Entry 2H9H (X-ray diffraction, 1.39 A resolution); this record covers chains A and I.

Chain A:
Name: Hepatitis A virus protease 3C
From: Hepatitis A virus
Notes: EC 3.4.22.28; fragment: 3c proteinase, residues 1520-1731
UniProtKB: P06441 (POLG_HAVLA); residues 1-212 here correspond to UniProt positions 1520-1731 (UniProt number = residue number + 1519)
Sequence (212 residues; each row starts with the number of its first residue):
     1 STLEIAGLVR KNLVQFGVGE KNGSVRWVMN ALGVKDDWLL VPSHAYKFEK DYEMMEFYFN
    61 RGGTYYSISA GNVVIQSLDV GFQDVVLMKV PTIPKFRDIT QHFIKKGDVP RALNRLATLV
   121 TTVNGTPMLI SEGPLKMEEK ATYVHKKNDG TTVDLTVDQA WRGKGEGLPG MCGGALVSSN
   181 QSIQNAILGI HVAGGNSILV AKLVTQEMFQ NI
Differences from the reference sequence: engineered mutation Ser24 (Cys1543 in P06441)
UniProt features mapped onto this chain:
  - active site (For protease 3C activity): His44, Asp84, Cys172
Glycans and other covalent adducts: N-benzyloxycarbonyl-L-serine-betalactone (BBL) linked to His102
Small-molecule neighbours: N-benzyloxycarbonyl-L-serine-betalactone (BBL; N-[(benzyloxy)carbonyl]-L-alanine): Leu8, Arg97, Gln101
Reported in the primary citation:
  - catalytic residues: His44, Asp84 (proposed by the authors, not directly observed)
  - catalytic residues: Cys172
  - binding site for N-benzyloxycarbonyl-L-serine-betalactone: His102
  - binding site for Three residue peptide (chain I): Tyr143, Val144, Gly170, Cys172, His191, Val192, Gly194, Ile198, Val200
  - conformationally variable residues (loop rearrangement): Glu49 to Asp51, Thr142 to Asp154, Gly194 to Asn196
  - specificity-determining residues: His191
  - contacts within the chain: Glu132-His191 (water-mediated contact)

Chain I:
Name: Three residue peptide
Sequence (6 residues; each row starts with the number of its first residue):
     1 XLAAQX
Modified / non-standard residues: ACE (acetyl group) at position 1; Gln5 (n,n-dimethyl-l-glutamine; QMM); CF0 (fluoromethane) at position 6

Chain A / chain I interface:
Residue-residue contacts (29):
  Met29(A) - CF0_6(I)
  His44(A) - Ala4(I)
  His44(A) - CF0_6(I)
  Thr142(A) - Leu2(I)
  Tyr143(A) - Leu2(I)
  Val144(A) - Leu2(I)  hydrogen bond (backbone-backbone)
  Val144(A) - Ala3(I)
  Val144(A) - Ala4(I)  hydrogen bond (backbone-backbone)
  His145(A) - Ala4(I)
  Gly167(A) - Gln5(I)
  Leu168(A) - Gln5(I)
  Gly170(A) - Gln5(I)  hydrogen bond (backbone-backbone)
  Met171(A) - Gln5(I)  hydrogen bond (backbone-backbone)
  Cys172(A) - Gln5(I)  covalent bond
  Cys172(A) - CF0_6(I)  covalent bond
  His191(A) - Gln5(I)
  Val192(A) - Ala4(I)
  Val192(A) - Gln5(I)  hydrogen bond (backbone-backbone)
  Ala193(A) - Ala3(I)
  Ala193(A) - Gln5(I)
  Gly194(A) - Leu2(I)
  Gly194(A) - Ala3(I)  hydrogen bond (backbone-backbone)
  Gly194(A) - Gln5(I)
  Gly195(A) - ACE_1(I)
  Gly195(A) - Leu2(I)
  Gly195(A) - Gln5(I)
  Asn196(A) - ACE_1(I)
  Ile198(A) - Leu2(I)  hydrophobic
  Val200(A) - Leu2(I)  hydrophobic
Also at the interface, not in a pair above, chain A (22 interface residues in all): Arg162, Pro169, Leu199

Summary:
Chain A and chain I form an interface of 22 and 6 residues respectively; the contacts include 2 covalent bonds
and 6 hydrogen bonds. Main-chain hydrogen bonds include Val144(A)-Leu2(I), Val144(A)-Ala4(I) and
Gly170(A)-Gln5(I). From the paper: catalytic residues His44(A), Asp84(A) and Cys172(A); a binding site for
Three residue peptide (chain I) at Tyr143(A), Val144(A) and Gly170(A) among others.
Chain A is Hepatitis A virus protease 3C (Hepatitis A virus) and chain I is Three residue peptide; the
structure, An episulfide cation (thiiranium ring) trapped in the active site of HAV 3C proteinase inactivated
by ..., was determined by X-ray diffraction, deposited together with 2H6M and 2HAL.
